Entry 3LNE (X-ray diffraction, 2.00 A resolution); this record covers chain A.

== Chain A ==
Protein: Cadherin-1
Organism: Mus musculus
UniProtKB: P09803 (CADH1_MOUSE); residues 1-213 here correspond to UniProt positions 157-369 (UniProt number = residue number + 156)
Amino-acid sequence (213 residues; numbered 1 to 213; the number before each row is that of its first residue):
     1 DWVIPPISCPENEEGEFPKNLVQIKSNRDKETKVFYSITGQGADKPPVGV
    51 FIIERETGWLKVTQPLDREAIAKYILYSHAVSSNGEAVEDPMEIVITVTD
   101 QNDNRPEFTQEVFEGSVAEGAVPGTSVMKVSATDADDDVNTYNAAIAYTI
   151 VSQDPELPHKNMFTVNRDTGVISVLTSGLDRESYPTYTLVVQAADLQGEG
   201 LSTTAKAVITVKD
Sequence notes: engineered mutation E14 (Lys170 in P09803)
Metal / ion sites: Ca2+ site 1: E11, E69, D100, Q101, D103, D136; Ca2+ site 2: E11, D67, E69, D103; Ca2+ site 3: N102, N104, D134, D136, N143, D195
Swiss-Prot annotation at these positions:
  - binding site (Ca(2+)): D103, D134
  - glycosylation: S126 (O-linked (Man...) serine), S131 (O-linked (Man...) serine), T204 (O-linked (Man...) threonine)
Reported in the primary citation:
  - mutagenesis - K14E: abolished binding to wild-type E-cadherin EC1-2

== Summary ==
E11, E69, D100, Q101, D103 and D136 form the Ca2+ site 1. E11, D67, E69 and D103 form the Ca2+ site 2. Curated
annotation (UniProt) lists Ca2+-binding residues D103 and D134. The paper reports that K14E abolishes binding
to wild-type E-cadherin EC1-2.
Chain A is Cadherin-1 (Mus musculus); the structure, Crystal structure of E-cadherin EC12 K14E, was determined
by X-ray diffraction, deposited together with 3LND, 3LNF, 3LNG, 3LNH and 3LNI.
